PDB entry 7X74 | electron microscopy, 3.70 A resolution | chains C and Q of the 13 polymer chains in the assembly

# Chain C
Name: DNA-directed RNA polymerase subunit beta
Organism: Streptomyces coelicolor A3(2)
Notes: EC 2.7.7.6
Reference sequence: Q9L0L0 (RPOB_STRCO); numbering as in UniProt (aligned over 1-1161)
Sequence (1161 residues; each row starts with the number of its first residue):
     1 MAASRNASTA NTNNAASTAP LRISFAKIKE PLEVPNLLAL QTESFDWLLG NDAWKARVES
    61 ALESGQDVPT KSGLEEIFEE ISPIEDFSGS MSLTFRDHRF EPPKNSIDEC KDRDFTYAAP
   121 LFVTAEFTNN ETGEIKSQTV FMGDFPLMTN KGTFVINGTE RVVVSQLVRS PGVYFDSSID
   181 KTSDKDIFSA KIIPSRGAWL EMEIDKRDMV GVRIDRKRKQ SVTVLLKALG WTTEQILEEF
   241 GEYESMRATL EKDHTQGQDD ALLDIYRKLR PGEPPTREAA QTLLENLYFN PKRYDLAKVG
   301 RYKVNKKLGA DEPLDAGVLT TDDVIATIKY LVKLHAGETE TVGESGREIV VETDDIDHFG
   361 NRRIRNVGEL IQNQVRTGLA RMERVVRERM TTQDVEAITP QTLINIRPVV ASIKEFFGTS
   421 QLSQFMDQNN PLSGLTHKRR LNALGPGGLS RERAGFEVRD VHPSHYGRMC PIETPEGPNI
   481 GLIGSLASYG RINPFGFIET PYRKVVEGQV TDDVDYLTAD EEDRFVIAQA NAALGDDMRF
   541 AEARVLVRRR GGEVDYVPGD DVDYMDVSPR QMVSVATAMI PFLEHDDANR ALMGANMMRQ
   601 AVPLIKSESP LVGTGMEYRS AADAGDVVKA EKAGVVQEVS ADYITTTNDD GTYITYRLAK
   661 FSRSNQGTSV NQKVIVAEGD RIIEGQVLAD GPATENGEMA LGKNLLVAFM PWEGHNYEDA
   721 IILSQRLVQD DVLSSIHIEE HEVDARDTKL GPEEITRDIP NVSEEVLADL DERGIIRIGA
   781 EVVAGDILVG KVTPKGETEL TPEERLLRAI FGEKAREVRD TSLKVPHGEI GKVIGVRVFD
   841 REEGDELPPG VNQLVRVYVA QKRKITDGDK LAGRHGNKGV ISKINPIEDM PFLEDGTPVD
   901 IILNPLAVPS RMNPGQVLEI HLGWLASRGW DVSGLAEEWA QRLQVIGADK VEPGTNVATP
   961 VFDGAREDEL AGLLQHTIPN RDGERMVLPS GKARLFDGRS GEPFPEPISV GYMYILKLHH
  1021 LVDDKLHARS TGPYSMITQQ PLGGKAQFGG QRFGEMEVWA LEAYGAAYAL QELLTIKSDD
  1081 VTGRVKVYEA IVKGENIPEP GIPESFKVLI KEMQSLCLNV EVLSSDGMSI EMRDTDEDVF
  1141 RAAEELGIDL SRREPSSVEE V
Disordered / not traced: 1-15, 1132-1161

# Chain Q
Molecule: 5-nt RNA strand
Sequence (5 nucleotides; each row starts with the number of its first residue):
     1 GUAGG
Ion coordination: Mg2+: G5 (shared with 2 residues of chain D)

# Chain C / chain Q interface
Pairs across the interface - 16 pairs, chain C then chain Q:
  Arg440(C) - U2(Q)  hydrogen bond to the phosphate
  Arg440(C) - A3(Q)  salt bridge to the phosphate
  Leu444(C) - U2(Q)  phosphate contact
  Arg451(C) - U2(Q)  salt bridge to the phosphate
  Pro475(C) - A3(Q)  phosphate contact
  Glu476(C) - G4(Q)  phosphate contact
  Asn479(C) - U2(Q)  phosphate contact
  Asn596(C) - G4(Q)  phosphate contact
  Met597(C) - G4(Q)  phosphate contact
  Arg599(C) - A3(Q)  salt bridge to the phosphate
  Gln600(C) - A3(Q)  hydrogen bond to the phosphate
  Gln600(C) - G4(Q)  hydrogen bond to the phosphate
  Lys870(C) - G4(Q)  phosphate contact
  Lys878(C) - G5(Q)  salt bridge to the phosphate
  His1020(C) - A3(Q)  sugar contact
  His1020(C) - G4(Q)  hydrogen bond to the sugar
Also at the interface, not in a pair above, chain C (15 interface residues in all): Gln421, Gln424
Also at the interface, not in a pair above, chain Q (5 interface residues in all): G1

# In short
Chain C and chain Q form an interface of 15 and 5 residues respectively; the contacts include 4 hydrogen bonds
and 4 salt bridges. Polar contacts include His1020(C)-G4(Q), Arg440(C)-U2(Q) and Gln600(C)-A3(Q).
Here chain C is DNA-directed RNA polymerase subunit beta (Streptomyces coelicolor A3(2)) and chain Q is a 5-nt
RNA strand. Entry 7X74 (Cryo-EM structure of Streptomyces coelicolor transcription initial complex with two
Zur dimers) was determined by electron microscopy (same publication as 7VO0, 7VO9, 7VPD, 7VPZ, 7X75 and 7X76).
